PDB entry 7MKN | electron microscopy, 3.30 A resolution | chains C and R of the 9 polymer chains in the assembly

[Chain C]
Molecule: DNA-directed RNA polymerase subunit beta
Organism: Escherichia coli (strain K12)
Notes: EC 2.7.7.6
UniProtKB: A0A4S4NK82 (A0A4S4NK82_ECOLI); residues 3-1342 here = UniProt positions 3-1342
Amino-acid sequence (1340 residues; each row starts with the number of its first residue):
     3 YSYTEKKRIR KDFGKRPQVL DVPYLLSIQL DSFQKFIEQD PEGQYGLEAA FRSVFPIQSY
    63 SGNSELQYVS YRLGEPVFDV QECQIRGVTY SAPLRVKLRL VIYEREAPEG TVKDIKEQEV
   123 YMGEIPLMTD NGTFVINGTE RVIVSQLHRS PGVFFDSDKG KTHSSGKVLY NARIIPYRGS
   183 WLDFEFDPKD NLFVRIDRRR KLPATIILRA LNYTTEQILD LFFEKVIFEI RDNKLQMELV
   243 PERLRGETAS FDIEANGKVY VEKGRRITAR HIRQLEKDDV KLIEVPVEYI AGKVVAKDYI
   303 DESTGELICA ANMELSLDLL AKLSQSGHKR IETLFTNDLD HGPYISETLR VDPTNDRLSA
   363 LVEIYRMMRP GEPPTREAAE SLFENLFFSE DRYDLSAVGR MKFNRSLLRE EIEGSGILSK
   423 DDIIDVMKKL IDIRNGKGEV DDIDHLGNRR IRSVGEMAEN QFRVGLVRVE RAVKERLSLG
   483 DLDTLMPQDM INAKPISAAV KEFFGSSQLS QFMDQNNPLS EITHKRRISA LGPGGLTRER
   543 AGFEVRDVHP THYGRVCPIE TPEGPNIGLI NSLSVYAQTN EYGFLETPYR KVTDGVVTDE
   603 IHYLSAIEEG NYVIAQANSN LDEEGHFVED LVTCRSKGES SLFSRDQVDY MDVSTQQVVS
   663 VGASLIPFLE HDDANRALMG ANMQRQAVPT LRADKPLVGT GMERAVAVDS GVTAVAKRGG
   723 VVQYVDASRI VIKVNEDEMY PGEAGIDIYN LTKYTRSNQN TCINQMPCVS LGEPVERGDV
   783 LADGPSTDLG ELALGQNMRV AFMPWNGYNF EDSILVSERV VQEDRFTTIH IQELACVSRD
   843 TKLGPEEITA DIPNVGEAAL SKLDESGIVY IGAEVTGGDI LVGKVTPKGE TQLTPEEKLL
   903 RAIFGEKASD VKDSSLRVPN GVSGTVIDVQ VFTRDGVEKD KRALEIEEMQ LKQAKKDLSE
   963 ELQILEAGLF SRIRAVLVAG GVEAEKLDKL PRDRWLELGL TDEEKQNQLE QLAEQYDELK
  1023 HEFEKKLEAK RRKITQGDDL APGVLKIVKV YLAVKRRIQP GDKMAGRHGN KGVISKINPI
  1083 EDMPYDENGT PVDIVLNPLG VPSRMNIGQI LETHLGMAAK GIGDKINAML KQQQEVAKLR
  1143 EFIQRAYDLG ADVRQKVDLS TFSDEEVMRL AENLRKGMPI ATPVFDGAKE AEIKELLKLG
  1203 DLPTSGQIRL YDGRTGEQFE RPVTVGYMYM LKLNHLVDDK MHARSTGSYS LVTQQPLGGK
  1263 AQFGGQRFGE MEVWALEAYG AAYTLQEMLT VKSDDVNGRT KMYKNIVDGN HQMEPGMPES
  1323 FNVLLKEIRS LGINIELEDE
Residues lining bound ligands: CMPcPP (2TM; 5'-O-[(S)-hydroxy{[(S)-hydroxy(phosphonooxy)phosphoryl]methyl}phosphoryl]cytidine): Arg-678, Ser-1105, Arg-1106

[Chain R]
Molecule: 11-nt RNA strand
Organism: Escherichia coli K-12
Sequence (11 nucleotides; row label = number of the first residue in the row):
    10 GCGGAGAGGU A
Ion coordination: Mg2+: A20 (shared with 2 residues of chain D)

[Chain C / chain R interface]
Residue-residue contacts (23):
  Gln-510(C) / G15(R)  phosphate contact
  Gln-510(C) / A16(R)  phosphate contact
  Gln-513(C) / A16(R)  hydrogen bond to the sugar
  Arg-540(C) / A16(R)  salt bridge to the phosphate
  Arg-540(C) / G17(R)  salt bridge to the phosphate
  Pro-564(C) / G18(R)  phosphate contact
  Glu-565(C) / A20(R)  phosphate contact
  Asn-568(C) / G17(R)  phosphate contact
  Asn-568(C) / G18(R)  phosphate contact
  Ile-572(C) / G17(R)  phosphate contact
  Arg-687(C) / G18(R)  salt bridge to the phosphate
  Gln-688(C) / G18(R)  phosphate contact
  Gln-688(C) / U19(R)  phosphate contact
  Lys-1065(C) / U19(R)  hydrogen bond to the phosphate
  Lys-1065(C) / A20(R)  salt bridge to the phosphate
  Lys-1073(C) / A20(R)  salt bridge to the phosphate
  His-1237(C) / G18(R)  sugar contact
  His-1237(C) / U19(R)  sugar contact
  Ser-1252(C) / C11(R)  sugar contact
  Ser-1252(C) / G12(R)  hydrogen bond to the phosphate
  Leu-1253(C) / C11(R)  hydrogen bond to the sugar
  Leu-1259(C) / C11(R)  phosphate contact
  Leu-1259(C) / G12(R)  phosphate contact
Also at the interface, not in a pair above, chain C (19 interface residues in all): Ser-509, Asp-516, Leu-533, Gln-1264

[Summary]
19 residues of chain C face 8 of chain R across their interface; the contacts include 4 hydrogen bonds and 5
salt bridges. Polar contacts include Gln-513(C)/A16(R), Leu-1253(C)/C11(R) and Lys-1065(C)/U19(R). Bound to
chain C: CMPcPP.
Chain C is DNA-directed RNA polymerase subunit beta (Escherichia coli (strain K12)) and chain R is an 11-nt
RNA strand (Escherichia coli K-12); the structure, Escherichia coli RNA polymerase and RapA elongation
complex, was determined by electron microscopy (same publication as 7MKP, 7MKO and 7MKQ).
